7Z0Q - chains C and G of the 3 polymer chains in the assembly; structure by X-ray diffraction, 2.10 A resolution.

# Chain C
Molecule: HLA class II histocompatibility antigen, DR alpha chain
Organism: Homo sapiens
Reference sequence: P01903 (DRA_HUMAN); residues 1-192 here correspond to UniProt positions 26-217 (UniProt number = residue number + 25)
Chain sequence (192 residues; each row starts with the number of its first residue):
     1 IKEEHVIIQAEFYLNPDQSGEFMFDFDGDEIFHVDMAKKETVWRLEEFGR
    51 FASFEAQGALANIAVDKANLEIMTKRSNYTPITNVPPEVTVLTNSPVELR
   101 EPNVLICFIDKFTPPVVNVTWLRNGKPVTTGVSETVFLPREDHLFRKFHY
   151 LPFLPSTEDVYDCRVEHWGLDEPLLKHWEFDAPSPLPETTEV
Unresolved in the structure: 1-2, 181-192
Differences from the reference sequence: conflict V192 (Asn217 in P01903)
Cystine bridges: C107-C163
UniProt features mapped onto this chain:
  - region: E179 to E191 (Connecting peptide)
  - site: Q9 (Self- and pathogen-derived peptide antigen), G49 (Self-peptide antigen), F51 (Self- and pathogen-derived peptide antigen), A52 (Self-peptide antigen), S53 (Self- and pathogen-derived peptide antigen), E55 (Pathogen-derived peptide antigen), N62 (Self- and pathogen-derived peptide antigen), N69 (Pathogen-derived peptide antigen), R76 (Self- and pathogen-derived peptide antigen)
  - glycosylation (N-linked (GlcNAc...) asparagine): N78, N118
What the authors report for this chain:
  - mutagenesis - N62A, N69A, R76A: decreased stability in response to thermal stability

# Chain G
Molecule: CLIP peptide
Organism: Homo sapiens
Chain sequence (17 residues; numbered 4 to 20; the number before each row is that of its first residue):
     4 PVSKMRMATPLLMQAGN
Unresolved in the structure: 4-5, 20

# How chain C and chain G interact
Pairs across the interface (27):
  Q9(C) - M10(G)
  Q9(C) - A11(G)  hydrogen bond (side chain-backbone)
  E11(C) - P13(G)
  F22(C) - M10(G)  hydrophobic
  F24(C) - M8(G)  hydrophobic
  F24(C) - R9(G)
  A52(C) - S6(G)
  S53(C) - S6(G)  hydrogen bond (backbone-backbone)
  S53(C) - K7(G)
  S53(C) - M8(G)  hydrogen bond (backbone-backbone)
  F54(C) - M8(G)
  F54(C) - M10(G)  hydrophobic
  G58(C) - M10(G)
  N62(C) - M10(G)
  N62(C) - A11(G)  hydrogen bond (side chain-backbone)
  N62(C) - T12(G)
  N62(C) - P13(G)
  V65(C) - P13(G)  hydrophobic
  V65(C) - L15(G)  hydrophobic
  D66(C) - P13(G)
  N69(C) - L14(G)  hydrogen bond (side chain-backbone)
  N69(C) - L15(G)
  N69(C) - M16(G)  hydrogen bond (side chain-backbone)
  I72(C) - M16(G)  hydrophobic
  I72(C) - Q17(G)
  M73(C) - M16(G)  hydrophobic
  R76(C) - Q17(G)  hydrogen bond
Also at the interface, not in a pair above, chain C (21 interface residues in all): I31, F32, W43, F51, A59, A68

# Summary
21 residues of chain C and 12 residues of chain G are in contact, with 7 hydrogen bonds. Polar pairs include
Q9(C)-A11(G), N62(C)-A11(G) and N69(C)-L14(G). The paper reports that N62A, N69A and R76A of chain C reduce
stability in response to thermal stability.
Chain C is HLA class II histocompatibility antigen, DR alpha chain and chain G is CLIP peptide, both from Homo
sapiens; the structure, MHC-II dynamics are maintained in HLA-DR allotypes to ensure catalyzed peptide
exchange, was determined by X-ray diffraction (same publication as 7YX9 and 7YXB).
